Entry 6QEL (electron microscopy, 3.90 A resolution); this record covers chains C and E of the 12 polymer chains in the assembly.

# Chain C (and E)
Molecule: Replicative DNA helicase
From: Escherichia coli
Notes: EC 3.6.4.12; chain E of this document is another copy of the same molecule, construct and numbering; everything in this record applies to it too
Reference sequence: E3PC72 (E3PC72_ECOH1); residue numbers follow UniProt; this construct covers 1-471
Chain sequence (471 residues; numbered 1 to 471; the number before each row is that of its first residue):
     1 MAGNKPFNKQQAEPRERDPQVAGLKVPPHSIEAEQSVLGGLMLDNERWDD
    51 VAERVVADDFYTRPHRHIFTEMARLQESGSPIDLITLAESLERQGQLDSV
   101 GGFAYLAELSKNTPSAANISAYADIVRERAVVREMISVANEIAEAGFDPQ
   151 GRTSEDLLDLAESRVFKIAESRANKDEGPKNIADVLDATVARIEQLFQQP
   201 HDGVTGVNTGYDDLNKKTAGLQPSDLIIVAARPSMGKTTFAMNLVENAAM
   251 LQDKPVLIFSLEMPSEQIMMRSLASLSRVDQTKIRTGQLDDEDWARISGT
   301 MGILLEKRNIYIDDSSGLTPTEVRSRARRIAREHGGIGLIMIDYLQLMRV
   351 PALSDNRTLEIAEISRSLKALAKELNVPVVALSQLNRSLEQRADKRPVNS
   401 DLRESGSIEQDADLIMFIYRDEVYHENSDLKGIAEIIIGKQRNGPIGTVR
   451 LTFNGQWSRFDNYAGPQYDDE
Disordered / not traced: 1-18, 469-471 (chain E: 1-25, 469-471)
Metal / ion sites: Mg2+: T238, E262 (together with ADP)
Ligand contacts:
  - ADP (adenosine-5'-diphosphate), molecule 1: R232, P233, S234, G236, K237, T238, T239, E262, R271, Q281, R420, F453, G455, Q456, S458
  - ADP, molecule 2: K440, Q441, R442, N443, G444, P445

# How chain C and chain E interact
Pairs across the interface - 7 pairs, chain C then chain E:
  V21(C) with E32(E); I125(E), hydrophobic
  A22(C) with E32(E)
  L24(C) with Y122(E), hydrophobic
  K25(C) with E32(E), salt bridge
  N140(C) with P114(E)
  F147(C) with L43(E), hydrophobic
Interface residues without a listed pair, chain C (7 interface residues in all): Q20
Interface residues without a listed pair, chain E (11 interface residues in all): S30, A33, S115, N118, A121, R129

# Overview
The interface between chain C and chain E involves 7 residues on one side and 11 on the other, with 1 salt
bridge. Its one salt-bridged contact is K25(C)-E32(E). Bound to chain C: ADP. T238(C) and E262(C) coordinate
Mg2+.
Chain C and chain E are both Replicative DNA helicase (Escherichia coli); the structure, E. coli DnaBC apo
complex, was determined by electron microscopy, deposited together with 6QEM.
